Entry 8F2A (electron microscopy, 2.20 A resolution); this record covers chains B and G of the 7 polymer chains in the assembly.

[Chain B]
Molecule: Guanine nucleotide-binding protein G(I)/G(S)/G(T) subunit beta-1
From: Homo sapiens
UniProt: P62873 (GBB1_HUMAN); numbering as in UniProt (aligned over 2-340)
Amino-acid sequence (350 residues; row label = number of the first residue in the row; numbers below 1 keep their minus sign (Met-9 is residue -9)):
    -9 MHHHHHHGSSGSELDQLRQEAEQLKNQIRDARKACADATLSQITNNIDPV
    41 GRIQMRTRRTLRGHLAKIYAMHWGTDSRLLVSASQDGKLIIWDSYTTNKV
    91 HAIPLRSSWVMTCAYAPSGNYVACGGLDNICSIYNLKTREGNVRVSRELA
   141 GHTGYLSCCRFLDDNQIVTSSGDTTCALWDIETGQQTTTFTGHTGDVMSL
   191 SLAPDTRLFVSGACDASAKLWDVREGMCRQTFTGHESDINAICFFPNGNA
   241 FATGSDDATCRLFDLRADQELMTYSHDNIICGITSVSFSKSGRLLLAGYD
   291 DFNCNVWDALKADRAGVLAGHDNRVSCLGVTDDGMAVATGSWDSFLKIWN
Not modelled in the structure: -9 to 1
Sequence notes: expression tag (-9 to 1)
Curated features (UniProtKB/Swiss-Prot):
  - modified residue: Ser2 (N-acetylserine), His266 (Phosphohistidine)
  - natural variant: Leu30 (L30F: In MRD42; uncertain significance), Arg52 (R52G: In MRD42), Gly64 (G64V: In MRD42), Asp76 (D76E: In MRD42; D76G: In MRD42), Gly77 (G77S: In MRD42), Lys78 (K78R: In MRD42), Ile80 (I80N: In MRD42; I80T: In MRD42), His91 (H91R: In MRD42; uncertain significance), Ala92 (A92T: In MRD42), Pro94 (P94S: In MRD42), Leu95 (L95P: In MRD42), Arg96 (R96L: In MRD42), 5 further natural variant entries in UniProt

[Chain G]
Molecule: Guanine nucleotide-binding protein G(I)/G(S)/G(O) subunit gamma-2
From: Homo sapiens
UniProt: P59768 (GBG2_HUMAN); residues 1-71 here = UniProt positions 1-71
Amino-acid sequence (71 residues; row label = number of the first residue in the row):
     1 MASNNTASIAQARKLVEQLKMEANIDRIKVSKAAADLMAYCEAHAKEDPL
    51 LTPVPASENPFREKKFFCAIL
Not modelled in the structure: 1-7, 63-71
Curated features (UniProtKB/Swiss-Prot):
  - modified residue: Ala2 (N-acetylalanine), Cys68 (Cysteine methyl ester)
  - lipidation: Cys68 (S-geranylgeranyl cysteine)

[Interface between chain B and chain G]
Contacting residue pairs (88):
  Glu3(B) with Ile9(G); Arg13(G), salt bridge
  Leu4(B) with Ile9(G)
  Leu7(B) with Ala12(G); Arg13(G); Val16(G)
  Glu10(B) with Val16(G)
  Ala11(B) with Leu15(G), hydrophobic; Leu19(G)
  Leu14(B) with Val16(G); Leu19(G), hydrophobic; Lys20(G)
  Gln17(B) with Ala23(G)
  Ile18(B) with Leu19(G); Ala23(G), hydrophobic
  Arg22(B) with Arg27(G)
  Ala24(B) with Lys29(G)
  Cys25(B) with Arg27(G); Ile28(G); Lys29(G); Val30(G), hydrogen bond (backbone-backbone)
  Ala26(B) with Val30(G), hydrophobic
  Asp27(B) with Lys29(G); Val30(G), hydrogen bond (side chain-backbone); Ser31(G), hydrogen bond
  Ala28(B) with Val30(G)
  Leu30(B) with Ala34(G), hydrophobic
  Ile33(B) with Ser31(G); Ala34(G), hydrophobic; Met38(G)
  Thr34(B) with Met38(G)
  Ile37(B) with Glu42(G)
  Val40(B) with Leu51(G), hydrophobic
  Ile43(B) with Leu50(G); Leu51(G)
  Met45(B) with Leu50(G), hydrophobic
  Arg48(B) with Phe61(G)
  Arg49(B) with Pro60(G), hydrogen bond (side chain-backbone); Phe61(G), hydrogen bond (side chain-backbone); Arg62(G), hydrogen bond (side chain-backbone)
  Ser84(B) with Phe61(G)
  Tyr85(B) with Pro60(G); Phe61(G), hydrophobic
  Cys218(B) with Gln18(G), hydrogen bond (backbone-side chain); Glu22(G)
  Arg219(B) with Glu22(G)
  Thr221(B) with Glu22(G), hydrogen bond
  Phe235(B) with Leu37(G), hydrophobic; Tyr40(G), hydrophobic; Cys41(G), hydrophobic
  Pro236(B) with Tyr40(G)
  Asn237(B) with Tyr40(G)
  Ala240(B) with Leu37(G), hydrophobic
  Asp254(B) with Ala33(G); Leu37(G)
  Arg256(B) with Arg27(G); Ile28(G), hydrogen bond (backbone-backbone); Asp36(G), salt bridge
  Ala257(B) with Ile28(G); Ala33(G), hydrophobic
  Asp258(B) with Ile25(G); Arg27(G), salt bridge
  Gln259(B) with Val30(G)
  Leu261(B) with Val30(G), hydrophobic; Leu37(G), hydrophobic
  Ser279(B) with Asp48(G), hydrogen bond
  Lys280(B) with Glu47(G); Asp48(G), hydrogen bond (backbone-side chain)
  Ser281(B) with Tyr40(G); Cys41(G), hydrogen bond (backbone-side chain); His44(G); Asp48(G), hydrogen bond (backbone-side chain)
  Gly282(B) with Cys41(G)
  Arg283(B) with Cys41(G); Leu51(G)
  Leu284(B) with Leu50(G)
  Leu300(B) with Met38(G), hydrophobic
  Asp323(B) with Pro49(G)
  Gly324(B) with Pro49(G); Leu50(G)
  Met325(B) with Pro49(G); Leu50(G); Glu58(G)
  Ala326(B) with Phe61(G), hydrophobic
  Val327(B) with Leu50(G), hydrophobic
  Ile338(B) with Phe61(G), hydrophobic
  Asn340(B) with Asn59(G); Phe61(G)
Also at the interface, not in a pair above, chain B (60 interface residues in all): Lys15, Ala21, Trp63, Met217, Gln220, Leu252, Val320, Trp339
Also at the interface, not in a pair above, chain G (39 interface residues in all): Ser8, Met21, Asp26, Ala45

[In short]
60 residues of chain B and 39 residues of chain G are in contact, with 13 hydrogen bonds and 3 salt bridges.
Polar contacts include Glu3(B)-Arg13(G), Arg256(B)-Asp36(G) and Asp258(B)-Arg27(G).
Chain B is Guanine nucleotide-binding protein G(I)/G(S)/G(T) subunit beta-1 and chain G is Guanine
nucleotide-binding protein G(I)/G(S)/G(O) subunit gamma-2, both from Homo sapiens; the structure, Human
Amylin3 Receptor in complex with Gs and Pramlintide analogue peptide San385 (Cluster 5 conformation), was
determined by electron microscopy (same publication as 8F0J, 8F0K and 8F2B).
